PDB entry 4WZ3 | X-ray diffraction, 2.70 A resolution | chains A and B

[Chain A]
Molecule: Ubiquitin-conjugating enzyme E2 D2
Source organism: Homo sapiens
Notes: EC 6.3.2.19
Reference sequence: P62837 (UB2D2_HUMAN); numbering as in UniProt (aligned over 1-147)
Sequence (148 residues; each row starts with the number of its first residue; numbering starts at 0):
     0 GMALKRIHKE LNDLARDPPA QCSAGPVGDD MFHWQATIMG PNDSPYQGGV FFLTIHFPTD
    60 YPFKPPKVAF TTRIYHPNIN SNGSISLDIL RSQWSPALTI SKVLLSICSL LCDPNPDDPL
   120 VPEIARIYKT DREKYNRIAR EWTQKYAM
Construct notes: expression tag (0); engineered mutation Ser-85 (Cys in P62837)

[Chain B]
Molecule: E3 ubiquitin-protein ligase LubX
Source organism: Legionella pneumophila
Notes: EC 6.3.2.-
Reference sequence: Q5X159 (LUBX_LEGPA); residue numbers follow UniProt; this construct covers 1-215
Sequence (215 residues; numbered 1 to 215; the number before each row is that of its first residue):
     1 MATRNPFDID HKSKYLREAA LEANLSHPET TPTMLTCPID SGFLKDPVIT PEGFVYNKSS
    61 ILKWLETKKE DPQSRKPLTA KDLQPFPELL IIVNRFVETQ TNYEKLKNRL VQNARVAARQ
   121 KEYTEIPDIF LCPISKTLIK TPVITAQGKV YDQEALSNFL IATGNKDETG KKLSIDDVVV
   181 FDELYQQIKV YNFYRKREVQ KNQIQPSVSN GFGFF
Disordered / not traced: 1-3, 187-215
Modified positions: Mse-1 (selenomethionine); Mse-34 (selenomethionine; parent Met)

[How chain A and chain B interact]
Pairs across the interface (26):
  Met-1(A) / Asp-40(B)
  Met-1(A) / Ser-60(B)
  Lys-4(A) / Asp-40(B)
  Lys-4(A) / Ser-41(B)
  Lys-4(A) / Gly-42(B)
  Arg-5(A) / Pro-38(B)  hydrogen bond (side chain-backbone)
  Arg-5(A) / Ile-39(B)  hydrogen bond (side chain-backbone)
  Arg-5(A) / Ser-41(B)
  Lys-8(A) / Ser-41(B)
  Arg-15(A) / Thr-30(B)
  Pro-61(A) / Ile-39(B)
  Phe-62(A) / Ile-39(B)  hydrophobic
  Phe-62(A) / Ser-60(B)
  Phe-62(A) / Lys-63(B)
  Phe-62(A) / Trp-64(B)
  Ser-91(A) / Lys-68(B)  hydrogen bond (backbone-side chain)
  Gln-92(A) / Lys-68(B)
  Gln-92(A) / Arg-75(B)  hydrogen bond (backbone-side chain)
  Trp-93(A) / Trp-64(B)
  Ser-94(A) / Pro-72(B)  hydrogen bond (side chain-backbone)
  Ser-94(A) / Arg-75(B)
  Pro-95(A) / Pro-38(B)
  Pro-95(A) / Trp-64(B)
  Pro-95(A) / Pro-72(B)  hydrophobic
  Ala-96(A) / Pro-72(B)
  Ala-96(A) / Gln-73(B)
Other interface residues (no listed pair), chain A (15 interface residues in all): Ile-88, Leu-97
Other interface residues (no listed pair), chain B (14 interface residues in all): Glu-70
From the paper, about this interface:
  - specific contacts: Arg-5(A)/Ile-39(B) (hydrogen bond), Ser-91(A)/Lys-68(B) (hydrogen bond)
  - interface residues, chain A: Lys-8(A), Pro-95(A)
  - interface residues, chain B: Ile-39(B), Trp-64(B), Pro-72(B), Arg-75(B)

[Overview]
Chain A and chain B form an interface of 15 and 14 residues respectively, with 5 hydrogen bonds. Among the
polar pairs are Arg-5(A)/Pro-38(B), Arg-5(A)/Ile-39(B) and Ser-91(A)/Lys-68(B). The authors report hydrogen
bonds between Arg-5(A) and Ile-39(B) and Ser-91(A) and Lys-68(B). From the paper: interface residues Lys-8(A),
Pro-95(A) and Ile-39(B) among others.
Chain A is Ubiquitin-conjugating enzyme E2 D2 (Homo sapiens) and chain B is E3 ubiquitin-protein ligase LubX
(Legionella pneumophila); the structure, Crystal structure of the complex between LubX/LegU2/Lpp2887 U-box 1
and Homo sapiens UBE2D2, was determined by X-ray diffraction together with 4WZ2, 4XI1 and 4WZ0 from the same
study.
